PDB entry 4GUT | X-ray diffraction, 2.00 A resolution | chains A and B

== Chain A ==
Name: Lysine-specific histone demethylase 1B
From: Homo sapiens
Notes: EC 1.-.-.-
Reference sequence: Q8NB78 (KDM1B_HUMAN); residues 51-822 here = UniProt positions 51-822
Chain sequence (776 residues; row label = number of the first residue in the row):
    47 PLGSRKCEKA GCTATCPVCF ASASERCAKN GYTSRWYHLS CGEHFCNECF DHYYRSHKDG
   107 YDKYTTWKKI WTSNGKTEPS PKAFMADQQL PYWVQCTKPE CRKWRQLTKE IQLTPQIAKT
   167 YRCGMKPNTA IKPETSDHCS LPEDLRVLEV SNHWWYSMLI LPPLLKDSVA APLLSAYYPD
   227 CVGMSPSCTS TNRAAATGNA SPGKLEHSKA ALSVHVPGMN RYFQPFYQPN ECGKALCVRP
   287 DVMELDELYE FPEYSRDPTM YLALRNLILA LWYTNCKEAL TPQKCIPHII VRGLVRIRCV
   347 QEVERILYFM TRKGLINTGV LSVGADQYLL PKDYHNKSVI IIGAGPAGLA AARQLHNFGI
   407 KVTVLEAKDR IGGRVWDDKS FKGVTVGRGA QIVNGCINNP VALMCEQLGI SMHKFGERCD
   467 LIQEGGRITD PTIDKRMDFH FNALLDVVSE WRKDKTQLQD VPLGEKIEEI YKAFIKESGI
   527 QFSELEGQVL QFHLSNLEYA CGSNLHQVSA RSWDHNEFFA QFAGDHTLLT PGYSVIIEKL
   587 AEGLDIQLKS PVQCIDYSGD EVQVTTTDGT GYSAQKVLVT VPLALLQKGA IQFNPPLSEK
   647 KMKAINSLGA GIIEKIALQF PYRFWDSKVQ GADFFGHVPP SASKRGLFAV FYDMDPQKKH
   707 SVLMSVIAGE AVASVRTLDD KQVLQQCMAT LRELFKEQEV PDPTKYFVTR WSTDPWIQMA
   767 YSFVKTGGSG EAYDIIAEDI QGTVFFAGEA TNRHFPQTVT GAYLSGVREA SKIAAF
Disordered / not traced: 175-181, 236-263, 822
Sequence notes: expression tag (47-50)
Bound ions: Zn2+ site 1: Cys53, Cys58, His84, His90; Zn2+ site 2: Cys65, Cys73, Cys92, Cys95; Zn2+ site 3: Cys142, Cys147, Cys169, Cys185
Residues lining bound ligands: FAD (flavin-adenine dinucleotide): Ile388, Gly389, Ala390, Gly391, Pro392, Ala393, Gly394, Leu411, Glu412, Ala413, Lys414, Gly418, Gly419, Arg420, Val421, Arg434, Gly435, Ala436, Gln437, Ile438, Asn440, Tyr579, Ser596, Pro597, Val598, Thr626, Val627, Pro628, Leu631, Ile637, Ile659, Lys661, Trp757, Trp762, Ile763, Met765, Ala766, Tyr767, Gly794, Glu795, Gln803, Thr804, Val805, Thr806, Ala808
Swiss-Prot annotation at these positions:
  - zinc finger: Asp133 to Val193 (CW-type)
  - region: Tyr273 to Asp292 (GLYR1-binding), Ile438 to Leu467 (Histone H3-binding), Phe487 to Arg498 (Histone H3-binding), Phe538 to His572 (Histone H3-binding), Phe564 to Ala566 (GLYR1-binding), Asn798 to Arg814 (GLYR1-binding)
  - binding site (Zn(2+)): Cys53, Cys58, Cys65, Cys73, His84, His90, Cys92, Cys95, Cys142, Cys147, Cys169, Cys185
  - binding site (FAD): Lys383 to Val439, Val598, Glu795, Gln803 to Val805
  - modified residue: Ser247 (Phosphoserine)
Reported in the primary citation:
  - binding site for flavin-adenine dinucleotide: Gln803
  - contacts within the chain: Ala74-Gly77 (hydrogen bond), Ala546-Gln803 (hydrogen bond), Ser768-Gln803 (hydrogen bond)
  - mutagenesis - Y273G/Q274S/P275G/N276S/E277G/C278S: decreased catalytic activity

== Chain B ==
Name: Putative oxidoreductase GLYR1
From: Homo sapiens
Notes: EC 1.-.-.-
Reference sequence: Q49A26 (GLYR1_HUMAN); numbering as in UniProt (aligned over 152-268)
Chain sequence (124 residues; each row starts with the number of its first residue):
   145 PLGSPEFSER GSKSPLKRAQ EQSPRKRGRP PKDEKDLTIP ESSTVKGMMA GPMAAFKWQP
   205 TASEPVKDAD PHFHHFLLSQ TEKPAVCYQA ITKKLKICEE ETGSTSIQAA DSTAVNGSIT
   265 PTDK
Disordered / not traced: 145-213, 226-268
Sequence notes: expression tag (145-151)
Swiss-Prot annotation at these positions:
  - DNA-binding region: Pro168 to Asp180 (A.T hook)
  - region: Asp214 to Phe217 (Interaction with histone H3), His216 to Thr225 (Interaction with KDM1B)
  - site: Phe217 (Required to promote KDM1B demethylase activity toward histone H3K4me1 and H3K4me2)
  - modified residue: Ser167 (Phosphoserine)
  - cross-link (Glycyl lysine isopeptide (Lys-Gly)): Lys176 (interchain with G-Cter in SUMO2), Lys179 (interchain with G-Cter in SUMO2), Lys201 (interchain with G-Cter in SUMO2), Lys211 (interchain with G-Cter in SUMO2), Lys227 (interchain with G-Cter in SUMO2), Lys237 (interchain with G-Cter in SUMO2), Lys240 (interchain with G-Cter in SUMO2)
Reported in the primary citation:
  - mutagenesis - F217A: abolished catalytic activity
  - mutagenesis - D214A/H216A/F217A (0.99 +/- 0.08 uM), F217A (0.93 +/- 0.07 uM): unchanged binding to Lysine-specific histone demethylase 1B (chain A)

== Chain A / chain B interface ==
Residue-residue contacts (34; chain A residue first):
  Tyr273(A) with Phe217(B), hydrogen bond (side chain-backbone)
  Glu277(A) with Phe217(B)
  Gly279(A) with His216(B); Phe217(B)
  Leu282(A) with His219(B); Phe220(B), hydrophobic
  Cys283(A) with His219(B)
  Val284(A) with His219(B); Leu222(B), hydrophobic
  Arg285(A) with His218(B), hydrogen bond
  Glu290(A) with His218(B); His219(B); Leu222(B)
  Leu291(A) with Leu222(B)
  Asp292(A) with Leu221(B); Leu222(B), hydrogen bond (backbone-backbone); Ser223(B), hydrogen bond (side chain-backbone); Gln224(B), hydrogen bond (side chain-backbone); Thr225(B), hydrogen bond
  Phe355(A) with Leu222(B), hydrophobic
  Lys359(A) with Leu221(B)
  Gly360(A) with Leu221(B)
  Leu361(A) with His219(B); Leu221(B), hydrophobic
  Phe564(A) with Pro215(B), hydrophobic; His216(B), hydrogen bond (backbone-side chain)
  Phe565(A) with Pro215(B)
  Ala566(A) with His216(B)
  Asn798(A) with Phe220(B)
  His800(A) with Phe220(B)
  Phe801(A) with Phe220(B), hydrophobic
  Leu810(A) with Phe220(B), hydrophobic
  Val813(A) with Leu221(B), hydrophobic
  Arg814(A) with Gln224(B)
Other interface residues (no listed pair), chain A (27 interface residues in all): Cys278, Lys280, Glu293, Tyr295
Interface features reported in the paper:
  - interface residues, chain A: Leu282(A), Val284(A), Leu291(A), Leu361(A), Phe801(A), Leu810(A)
  - interface residues, chain B: His219(B), Phe220(B), Leu221(B), Leu222(B)

== In short ==
27 residues of chain A face 11 of chain B across their interface; the contacts include 7 hydrogen bonds. Polar
pairs include Tyr273(A)-Phe217(B), Arg285(A)-His218(B) and Asp292(A)-Ser223(B). Ligands of chain A:
flavin-adenine dinucleotide. The paper reports a binding site for flavin-adenine dinucleotide at Gln803(A);
Y273G/Q274S/P275G/N276S/E277G/C278S of chain A reduce catalytic activity; 3 substitutions were tested in all.
Here chain A is Lysine-specific histone demethylase 1B and chain B is Putative oxidoreductase GLYR1, both from
Homo sapiens. Entry 4GUT (Crystal structure of LSD2-NPAC) was determined by X-ray diffraction, deposited
together with 4GU1, 4GUR, 4GUS and 4GUU.
